2RDH - chains A and C; structure by X-ray diffraction, 1.70 A resolution.

== Chain A (and C) ==
Protein: Superantigen-like protein 11
From: Staphylococcus aureus
Notes: chain C of this document is another copy of the same molecule, construct and numbering; everything in this record applies to it too
UniProt: A8E1U5 (A8E1U5_STAAU); residue numbers follow UniProt; this construct covers 1-196
Amino-acid sequence (196 residues; each row starts with the number of its first residue):
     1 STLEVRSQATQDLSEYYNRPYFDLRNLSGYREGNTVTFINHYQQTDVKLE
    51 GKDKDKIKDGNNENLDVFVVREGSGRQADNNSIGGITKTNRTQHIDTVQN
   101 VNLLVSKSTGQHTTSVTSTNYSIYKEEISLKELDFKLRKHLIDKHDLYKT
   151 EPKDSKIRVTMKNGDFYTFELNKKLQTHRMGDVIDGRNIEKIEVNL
Disordered / not traced: 1-5, 73-78 (chain C: 1-4)
From the paper describing this entry:
  - self-association interface (contacts with another copy of this molecule): H112 to S118
  - conformationally variable residues (order/disorder transition): G73 to A78
  - mutagenesis - T168P: unchanged stability

== Interface between chain A and chain C ==
Pairs across the interface - 27 pairs, chain A then chain C:
  D12(A) - Y42(C)
  E15(A) - N40(C)
  E15(A) - Y42(C)
  Y16(A) - Y42(C)  hydrophobic
  N18(A) - F22(C)
  N18(A) - D23(C)  hydrogen bond (side chain-backbone)
  N18(A) - L24(C)
  R19(A) - F22(C)
  R19(A) - Y42(C)  hydrogen bond (side chain-backbone)
  R19(A) - Q43(C)
  P20(A) - F22(C)
  P20(A) - Q43(C)
  P20(A) - R71(C)
  P20(A) - N80(C)
  F22(A) - R71(C)
  F22(A) - G75(C)
  F22(A) - R76(C)
  F22(A) - Q77(C)
  H41(A) - R76(C)
  R71(A) - A78(C)
  E72(A) - Y42(C)
  K139(A) - Y21(C)  hydrogen bond (side chain-backbone)
  K139(A) - F22(C)
  D143(A) - Y21(C)
  D146(A) - I95(C)
  K149(A) - R25(C)
  K149(A) - I95(C)
Interface residues without a listed pair, chain A (17 interface residues in all): N40, Q43, T150
Interface residues without a listed pair, chain C (17 interface residues in all): P20, H41

== Summary ==
The chain A/chain C interface involves 17 residues from each chain; the contacts include 3 hydrogen bonds.
Among the polar pairs are N18(A)-D23(C), R19(A)-Y42(C) and K139(A)-Y21(C). The paper reports that T168P of
chain A leaves stability unchanged; conformational variability at G73(A).
Both chains are Superantigen-like protein 11 (Staphylococcus aureus). Entry 2RDH (Crystal structure of
Staphylococcal Superantigen-Like protein 11) was determined by X-ray diffraction (same publication as 2RDG).
